PDB entry 8EOK | electron microscopy, 3.53 A resolution | chains H and A of the 6 polymer chains in the assembly

[Chain H]
Protein: Complement C3b alpha' chain
Source organism: Homo sapiens
Reference sequence: P01024 (CO3_HUMAN); residues 727-1641 here correspond to UniProt positions 749-1663 (UniProt number = residue number + 22)
Chain sequence (915 residues; numbered 727 to 1641; the number before each row is that of its first residue):
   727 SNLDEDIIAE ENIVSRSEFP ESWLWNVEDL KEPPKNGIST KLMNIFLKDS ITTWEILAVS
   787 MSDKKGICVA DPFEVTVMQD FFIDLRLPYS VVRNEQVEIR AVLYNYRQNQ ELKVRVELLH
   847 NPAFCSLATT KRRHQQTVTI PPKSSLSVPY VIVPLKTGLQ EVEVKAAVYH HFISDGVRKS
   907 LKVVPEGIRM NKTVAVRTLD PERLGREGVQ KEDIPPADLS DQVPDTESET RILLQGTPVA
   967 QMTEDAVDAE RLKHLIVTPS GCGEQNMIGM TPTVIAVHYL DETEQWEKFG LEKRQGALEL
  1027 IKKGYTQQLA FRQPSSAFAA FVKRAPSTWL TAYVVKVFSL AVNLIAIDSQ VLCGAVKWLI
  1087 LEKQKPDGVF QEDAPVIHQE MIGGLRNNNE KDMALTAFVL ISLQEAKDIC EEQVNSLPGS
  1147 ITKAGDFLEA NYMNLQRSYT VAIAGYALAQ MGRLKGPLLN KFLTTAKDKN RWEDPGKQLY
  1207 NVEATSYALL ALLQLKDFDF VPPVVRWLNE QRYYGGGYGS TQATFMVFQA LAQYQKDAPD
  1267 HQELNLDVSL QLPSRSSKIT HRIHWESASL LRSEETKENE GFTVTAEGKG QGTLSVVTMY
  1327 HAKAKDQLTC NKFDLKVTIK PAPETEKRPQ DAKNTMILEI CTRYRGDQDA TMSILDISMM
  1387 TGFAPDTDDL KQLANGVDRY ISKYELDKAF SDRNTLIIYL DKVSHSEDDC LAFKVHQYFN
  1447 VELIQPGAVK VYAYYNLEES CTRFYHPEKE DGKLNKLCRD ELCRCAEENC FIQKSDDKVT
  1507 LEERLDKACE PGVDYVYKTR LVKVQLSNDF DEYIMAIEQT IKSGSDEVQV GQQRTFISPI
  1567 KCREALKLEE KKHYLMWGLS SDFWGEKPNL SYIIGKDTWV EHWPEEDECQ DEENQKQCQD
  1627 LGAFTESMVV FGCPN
Unresolved in the structure: 727-729, 1332-1334, 1350-1358, 1500-1504
Disulfides: Cys851-Cys1491, Cys1079-Cys1136, Cys1336-Cys1467, Cys1367-Cys1436, Cys1484-Cys1489, Cys1496-Cys1568, Cys1515-Cys1639, Cys1615-Cys1624
Metal / ion sites: Mg2+: Asn1641 (shared with 1 residue of chain D)
Curated features (UniProtKB/Swiss-Prot):
  - region: Glu1612 to Phe1637 (Interaction with CFP/properdin)
  - site: Arg932, Glu933 (Cleavage), Arg1281, Ser1282 (Cleavage), Arg1298, Ser1299 (Cleavage), Asn1641 (Coordinates Mg(2+) for interaction with Complement factor B Bb fragment (CFB))
  - modified residue (Phosphoserine): Ser946, Ser1299, Ser1551
  - glycosylation (N-linked (GlcNAc...) asparagine): Asn917, Asn1595
  - cross-link: Cys988 to Gln991 (Isoglutamyl cysteine thioester (Cys-Gln))

[Chain A]
Protein: Lufaxin
Source organism: Lutzomyia longipalpis
Reference sequence: Q5WPU8 (LUFX_LUTLO); residues 1-278 here correspond to UniProt positions 24-301 (UniProt number = residue number + 23)
Chain sequence (284 residues; each row starts with the number of its first residue):
     1 DGDEYFIGKY KEKDETLFFA SYGLKRDPCQ IVLGYKCSNN QTHFVLNFKT NKKSCISAIK
    61 LTSYPKINQN SDLTRNLYCQ TGGIGTDNCK LVFKKRKRQI AANIEIYGIP AKKCSFKDRY
   121 IGADPLHVDS YGLSYQFDQE HGWNLERNNI FKDTRFSTEV FYHKNGLFNT QITYLAEEDS
   181 FSEAREITAK DIKKKFSIIL PNEEYKRISF LDVYWFQETM RKKPKYPYIH YNGECSNENK
   241 TCELVFDTDE LMTYALVKVF TNPESDGSRL KEEDLGRGHH HHHH
Unresolved in the structure: 278-284
Differences from the reference sequence: conflict Arg75 (Lys98 in Q5WPU8), Ser134 (Pro157 in Q5WPU8), Leu145 (Val168 in Q5WPU8), Asn148 (Tyr171 in Q5WPU8); expression tag (279-284)
Disulfides: Cys29-Cys37, Cys55-Cys114, Cys79-Cys89, Cys235-Cys242
Glycans and other covalent adducts: N-acetylglucosamine (NAG) linked to Asn40, Asn239
Curated features (UniProtKB/Swiss-Prot):
  - glycosylation: Asn239 (N-linked (GlcNAc...) asparagine)

[How chain H and chain A interact]
Residue-residue contacts (7; chain H residue first):
  Ser1282(H) - Tyr64(A)
  Ser1282(H) - Ile100(A)
  Ser1283(H) - Tyr64(A)
  Lys1284(H) - Tyr64(A)
  Thr1286(H) - Phe19(A)
  Thr1286(H) - Asn103(A)
  His1290(H) - Thr16(A)
Also at the interface, not in a pair above, chain H (6 interface residues in all): Arg1288
Also at the interface, not in a pair above, chain A (7 interface residues in all): Glu105, Tyr107

[Overview]
Chain H and chain A form an interface of 6 and 7 residues respectively. Covalently linked N-acetylglucosamine:
at Asn40(A) and Asn239(A).
Here chain H is Complement C3b alpha' chain (Homo sapiens) and chain A is Lufaxin (Lutzomyia longipalpis).
Entry 8EOK (Structure of the C3bB proconvertase in complex with lufaxin and factor Xa) was determined by
electron microscopy, deposited together with 8ENU and 8EO2.
